6R5K - chains E and H of the 7 polymer chains in the assembly; structure by electron microscopy, 4.80 A resolution (low resolution: residue-level contacts below are approximate; hydrogen-bond / salt-bridge calls are withheld).

Chain E:
Molecule: poly(A) RNA
Sequence (90 nucleotides; each row starts with the number of its first residue):
     1 AAAAAAAAAAAAAAAAAAAAAAAAAAAAAAAAAAAAAAAAAAAAAAAAAA
    51 AAAAAAAAAAAAAAAAAAAAAAAAAAAAAAAAAAAAAAAA
Not modelled in the structure: 68-90
Ion coordination: Mg2+ site 1: A65 (shared with 1 residue of chain A)

Chain H:
Protein: Polyadenylate-binding protein, cytoplasmic and nuclear
Source organism: Saccharomyces cerevisiae (strain ATCC 204508 / S288c)
UniProt: P04147 (PABP_YEAST); residues 1-577 here = UniProt positions 1-577
Amino-acid sequence (581 residues; each row starts with the number of its first residue; numbers below 1 keep their minus sign (Gly-3 is residue -3)):
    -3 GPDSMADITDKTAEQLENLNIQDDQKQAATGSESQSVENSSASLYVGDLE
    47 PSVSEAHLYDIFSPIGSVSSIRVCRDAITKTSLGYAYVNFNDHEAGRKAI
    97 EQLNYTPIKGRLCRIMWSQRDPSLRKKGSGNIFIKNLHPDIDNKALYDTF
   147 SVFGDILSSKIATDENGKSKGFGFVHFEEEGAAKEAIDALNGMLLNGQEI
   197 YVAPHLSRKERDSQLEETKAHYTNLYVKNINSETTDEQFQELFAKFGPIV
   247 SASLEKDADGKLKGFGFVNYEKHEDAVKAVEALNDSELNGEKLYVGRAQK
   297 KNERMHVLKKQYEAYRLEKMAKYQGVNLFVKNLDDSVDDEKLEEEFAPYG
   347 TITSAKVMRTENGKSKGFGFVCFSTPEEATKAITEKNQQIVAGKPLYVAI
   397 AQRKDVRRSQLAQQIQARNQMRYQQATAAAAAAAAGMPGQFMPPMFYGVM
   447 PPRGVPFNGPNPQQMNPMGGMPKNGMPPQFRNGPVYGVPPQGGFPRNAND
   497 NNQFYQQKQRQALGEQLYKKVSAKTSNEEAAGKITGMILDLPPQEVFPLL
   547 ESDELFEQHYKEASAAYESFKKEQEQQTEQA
Not modelled in the structure: -3 to 34, 429-577
Construct notes: expression tag (-3 to 0)
Curated features (UniProtKB/Swiss-Prot):
  - region: Asp281 to Ala317 (Required and sufficient for nuclear import)
  - motif: Leu12 to Ile17 (Nuclear export signal)
  - modified residue: Ala2 (N-acetylalanine), Arg107 (Omega-N-methylarginine), Ser249 (Phosphoserine), Ser332 (Phosphoserine), Ser405 (Phosphoserine)
  - cross-link (Glycyl lysine isopeptide (Lys-Gly)): Lys7 (interchain with G-Cter in ubiquitin), Lys337 (interchain with G-Cter in ubiquitin)
  - mutagenesis: Leu12 (L12A: Impairs nuclear export; when associated with A-15), Leu15 (L15A: Impairs nuclear export; when associated with A-12), Leu79 (L79A: In PAB1-14; fails to bind poly(U), but not poly(A) RNA; when associated with Q-166; Q-259 and Q-362), Tyr83 (Y83V: In PAB1-16; reduces affinity for oligo(A) about 100-fold, impairs poly(A)-dependent translation, but still interacts with eIF4G; when associated with V-170. In PAB1-15; fails to bind RNA ...), His134 to Asp136 (In PAB1-134), Val148 (V148A: In PAB1-148; greatly reduces poly(A)-dependent translation and moderately reduces stimulation of cap-dependent translation in vitro; when associated with N-151), Asp151 (D151N: In PAB1-148; greatly reduces poly(A)-dependent translation and moderately reduces stimulation of cap-dependent translation in vitro; when associated with A-148), Ile157 to Thr159 (In PAB1-157; greatly reduces poly(A)-dependent translation and stimulation of cap-dependent translation in vitro), Lys166 (K166Q: In PAB1-14; fails to bind poly(U), but not poly(A) RNA; when associated with A-79; Q-259 and Q-362), Phe170 (F170V: In PAB1-6; selectively reduces poly(A) RNA binding. In PAB1-16; reduces affinity for oligo(A) about 100-fold, impairs poly(A)-dependent translation, but still interacts with eIF4G ...), Glu175 to Gly177 (In PAB1-175; greatly reduces poly(A)-dependent translation and stimulation of cap-dependent translation in vitro), Lys180 to Glu181 (In PAB1-180; abolishes poly(A)-dependent translation and greatly reduces stimulation of cap-dependent translation in vitro. Impairs interaction with eIF4G), 7 further mutagenesis entries in UniProt

Chain E / chain H interface:
Contacting residue pairs (183):
  A2(E) with Lys360(H)
  A3(E) with Lys360(H)
  A4(E) with Asp331(H); Lys360(H); Ser361(H)
  A5(E) with Lys327(H); Asn328(H); Lys362(H)
  A6(E) with Asn328(H); Leu329(H); Asp330(H); Asp331(H); Ser361(H); Gly363(H); Lys390(H)
  A7(E) with Lys327(H); Asn328(H); Lys362(H); Pro391(H); Tyr393(H)
  A8(E) with Tyr393(H)
  A9(E) with Tyr393(H)
  A11(E) with Tyr393(H); Ala395(H); Ser405(H)
  A12(E) with Ala395(H); Ile396(H); Gln398(H); Val402(H); Arg404(H)
  A13(E) with Phe325(H); Ala395(H); Ile396(H); Ala397(H); Gln398(H); Arg399(H); Val402(H)
  A14(E) with Lys315(H); Lys318(H); Lys352(H); Val353(H); Met354(H); Phe364(H); Phe366(H); Ala397(H); Arg399(H)
  A15(E) with Tyr311(H); Glu314(H); Lys315(H); Lys318(H); Arg399(H)
  A16(E) with Tyr311(H); Glu314(H); Lys318(H); Lys352(H); Cys368(H)
  A17(E) with Leu304(H); Gln307(H); Ala310(H); Tyr311(H)
  A18(E) with Leu304(H); Gln307(H); Tyr311(H)
  A19(E) with Tyr222(H); Val276(H); Gly292(H); Arg293(H); Gln295(H); Lys296(H); Val303(H)
  A20(E) with Tyr222(H); Lys224(H); Gln295(H)
  A21(E) with Tyr218(H); Asn220(H); Tyr222(H); Phe263(H); Ala294(H); Gln295(H)
  A22(E) with Lys259(H); Phe261(H)
  A23(E) with Glu251(H); Lys252(H); Asp253(H); Ala254(H); Lys259(H); Phe261(H); Phe263(H)
  A24(E) with Asp232(H); Ser249(H); Leu250(H); Glu251(H); Lys252(H)
  A25(E) with Ala216(H); His217(H); Tyr218(H); Asn220(H); Ser249(H); Glu251(H); Asn265(H)
  A26(E) with Glu213(H); Thr214(H); Lys215(H); Ala216(H); His217(H); Tyr218(H); Pro244(H); Ile245(H); Val246(H); Ser247(H); Tyr266(H); Glu267(H)
  A27(E) with Glu212(H); Glu213(H); Thr214(H); Lys215(H); His217(H); Tyr218(H); Glu267(H); Lys268(H)
  A28(E) with Lys205(H); Ser209(H); Glu267(H); Lys268(H); Glu270(H); Glu299(H)
  A29(E) with Lys241(H); Phe242(H); Gly243(H); Pro244(H); Glu270(H); Asp271(H); Lys274(H)
  A30(E) with Pro200(H); His201(H); Glu270(H); Arg300(H)
  A31(E) with Arg300(H)
  A33(E) with Lys131(H); Phe168(H); Phe170(H); Leu202(H); Ser203(H); Arg204(H)
  A34(E) with Asn127(H); Ile128(H); Phe129(H); Phe170(H)
  A35(E) with Tyr41(H); Asp44(H); Leu79(H); Gly80(H); Tyr81(H); Arg110(H); Asn127(H); Lys156(H)
  A36(E) with Tyr41(H); Tyr81(H); Tyr83(H); Arg110(H); Met112(H); Ser114(H); Asp117(H); Leu120(H); Arg121(H); Ser125(H); Asn127(H); Ser154(H); Lys156(H)
  A37(E) with Ser39(H); Leu40(H); Tyr41(H); Tyr81(H); Tyr83(H); Ser114(H); Pro118(H)
  A38(E) with Arg68(H); Asp72(H); Tyr83(H)
  A39(E) with Arg68(H); Asn85(H)
  A42(E) with Pro118(H); Lys122(H)
Also at the interface, not in a pair above, chain H (125 interface residues in all): Cys70, Gln115, Gly126, Ser155, Glu206, Thr219, Tyr290, Leu313, Gln320, Ser350, Gly359, Val394, Asp401

In short:
Chain E and chain H form an interface of 37 and 125 residues respectively. Curated annotation (UniProt) lists
35 mutagenesis sites on chain H.
Here chain E is poly(A) RNA and chain H is Polyadenylate-binding protein, cytoplasmic and nuclear
(Saccharomyces cerevisiae (strain ATCC 204508 / S288c)). Entry 6R5K (Cryo-EM structure of a poly(A) RNP bound
to the Pan2-Pan3 deadenylase) was determined by electron microscopy.
